PDB entry 4OZH | X-ray diffraction, 2.80 A resolution | chains A and H of the 5 polymer chains in the assembly

[Chain A]
Protein: HLA class II histocompatibility antigen, DQ alpha 1 chain
Source organism: Homo sapiens
UniProt: P01909 (DQA1_HUMAN); the construct lacks a stretch of the UniProt sequence and is renumbered around it, so the offset changes along the chain: -1 to 9 = UniProt 24-34; 10-52 = UniProt 36-78; 54-181 = UniProt 79-206
Amino-acid sequence (191 residues; numbered -1 to 189 plus 1 insertion-coded residue; 1 number in that range is skipped by the numbering (no residue carries it; nothing is unmodelled there); the number before each row is that of its first residue; numbers below 1 keep their minus sign (Glu-1 is residue -1)):
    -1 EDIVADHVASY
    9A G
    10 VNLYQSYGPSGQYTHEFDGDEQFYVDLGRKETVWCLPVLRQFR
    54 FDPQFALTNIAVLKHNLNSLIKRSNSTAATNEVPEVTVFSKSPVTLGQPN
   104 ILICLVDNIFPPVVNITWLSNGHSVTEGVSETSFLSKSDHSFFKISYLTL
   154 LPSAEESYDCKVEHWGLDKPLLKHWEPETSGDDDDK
Unresolved in the structure: -1 to 0, 182-189
Swiss-Prot annotation at these positions:
  - region: Glu179 to Glu181 (Connecting peptide)
  - glycosylation (N-linked (GlcNAc...) asparagine): Asn78, Asn118
Cystine bridges: Cys107-Cys163
Covalently attached groups: N-acetylglucosamine (NAG) linked to Asn78, Asn118

[Chain H]
Protein: T-cell receptor, s16, beta chain
Source organism: Homo sapiens
Notes: engineered mutation(s): C202A, S184C
Amino-acid sequence (241 residues; row label = number of the first residue in the row; note: 14 numbers in that range are skipped by the numbering (no residue carries them; nothing is unmodelled there)):
     3 GVSQSPSNKVTEKGKDVELRCDPISGH
    37 TALYWYRQSLGQGLEFLIYFQG
    63 NSAPDKSGLPSDRFSAERT
    83 GGSVSTLTIQRTQQEDSAVYLCASSVRS
   113 TDTQYFGPGTRLTVLEDLKNVFPPEVAVFEPSEAEISHTQKATLVCLATG
   163 FYPDHVELSWWVNGKEVHSGVCTDPQPLKEQPALNDSRYALSSRLRVSAT
   213 FWQNPRNHFRCQVQFYGLSENDEWTQDRAKPVTQIVSAEAWGRAD
Unresolved in the structure: 257
Cystine bridges: Cys23-Cys104, Cys158-Cys223

[How chain A and chain H interact]
Residue-residue contacts (13):
  Lys39(A) with Pro66(H), hydrogen bond (side chain-backbone)
  Gln57(A) with Tyr55(H), hydrogen bond; Pro66(H), hydrogen bond (side chain-backbone); Asp67(H)
  Phe58(A) with Thr113(H)
  Thr61(A) with Tyr55(H); Gln57(H); Arg109(H); Ser110(H), hydrogen bond
  Asn62(A) with Arg109(H), hydrogen bond
  Ala64(A) with Gln57(H)
  Val65(A) with Gln57(H); Arg109(H)
Other interface residues (no listed pair), chain H (8 interface residues in all): Ser64

[Overview]
Chain A and chain H form an interface of 7 and 8 residues respectively; the contacts include 5 hydrogen bonds.
Among the polar pairs are Lys39(A)-Pro66(H), Gln57(A)-Tyr55(H) and Gln57(A)-Pro66(H).
Chain A is HLA class II histocompatibility antigen, DQ alpha 1 chain and chain H is T-cell receptor, s16, beta
chain, both from Homo sapiens; the structure, S16 protein complex, was determined by X-ray diffraction (same
publication as 4OZF and 4OZI).
